Entry 6J8R (X-ray diffraction, 1.57 A resolution); this record covers chain A.

[Chain A]
Protein: Beta-lactamase class B VIM-2
Organism: Pseudomonas aeruginosa
UniProtKB: Q9K2N0 (Q9K2N0_PSEAI); numbering as in UniProt (aligned over 32-262)
Chain sequence (231 residues; each row starts with the number of its first residue):
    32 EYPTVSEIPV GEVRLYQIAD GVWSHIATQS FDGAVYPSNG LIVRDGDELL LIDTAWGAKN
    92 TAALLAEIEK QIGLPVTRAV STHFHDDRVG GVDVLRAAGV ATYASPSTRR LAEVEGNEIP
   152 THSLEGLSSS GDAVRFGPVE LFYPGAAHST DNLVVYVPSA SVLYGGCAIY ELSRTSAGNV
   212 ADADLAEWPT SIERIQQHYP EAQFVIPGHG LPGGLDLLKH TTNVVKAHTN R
Metal / ion sites: Zn2+ site 1: His114, His116, His179 (together with BHU); Zn2+ site 2: Asp118, Cys198, His240 (together with BHU)
Residues lining bound ligands: BHU ([[(2S)-2-methyl-3-sulfanyl-propanoyl]amino]methylboronic acid): Phe62, Tyr67, Trp87, His114, His116, Asp118, His179, Cys198, Arg205, Gly209, Asn210, His240

[In short]
Chain A binds compound BHU. The Zn2+ site 1 is built by His114, His116 and His179. The Zn2+ site 2 is built by
Asp118, Cys198 and His240.
Chain A is Beta-lactamase class B VIM-2 (Pseudomonas aeruginosa); the structure, Metallo-Beta-Lactamase VIM-2
in complex with Dual MBL/SBL Inhibitor MS01, was determined by X-ray diffraction together with 6J8Q, 6JN3,
6JN4, 6JN5 and 6JN6 from the same study.
